Entry 1GO4 (X-ray diffraction, 2.05 A resolution); this record covers chains B and E of the 8 polymer chains in the assembly.

== Chain B ==
Name: Mitotic spindle assembly checkpoint protein MAD2A
From: Homo sapiens
UniProtKB: Q13257 (MD2L1_HUMAN); residues 1-205 here = UniProt positions 1-205
Amino-acid sequence (205 residues; numbered 1 to 205; the number before each row is that of its first residue):
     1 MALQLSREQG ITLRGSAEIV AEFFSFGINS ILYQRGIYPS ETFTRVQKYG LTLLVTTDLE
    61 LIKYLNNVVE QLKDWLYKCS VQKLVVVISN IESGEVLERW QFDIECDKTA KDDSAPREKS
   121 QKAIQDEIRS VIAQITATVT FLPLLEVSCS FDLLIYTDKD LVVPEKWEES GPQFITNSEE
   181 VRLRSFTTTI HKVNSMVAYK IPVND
Not modelled in the structure: 1-9, 205
Differences from the reference sequence: engineered mutation A133 (Arg in Q13257)
Curated features (UniProtKB/Swiss-Prot):
  - region: S195 to D205 (Required for assuming the closed conformation and for interaction with CDC20)
  - modified residue: A2 (N-acetylalanine), S6 (Phosphoserine), S130 (Phosphoserine), S170 (Phosphoserine), S178 (Phosphoserine), S185 (Phosphoserine), S195 (Phosphoserine)
  - mutagenesis: L13 (L13A: Leads to formation the closed conformation and homodimerization. Reduces binding to MAD1L1), W75 (W75A: Prevents interaction with CDC20 and leads to formation of the closed conformation; when associated with A-133), L153 (L153A: Leads to formation of the closed conformation; when associated with A-133), Y156 (Y156A: Leads to formation of the closed conformation; when associated with A-133), S170 (S170A: Reduces phosphorylation on serine residues; when associated with A-178. Abolishes phosphorylation on serine residues; when associated with A-178 and A-195 ...), S178 (S178A: Reduces phosphorylation on serine residues; when associated with A-170. Abolishes phosphorylation on serine residues; when associated with A-170 and A-195 ...), F186 (F186A: Prevents formation of the closed conformation and interaction with CDC20; when associated with A-133), T188 (T188A: Prevents formation of the closed conformation and interaction with CDC20; when associated with A-133), H191 (H191A: Prevents formation of the closed conformation and interaction with CDC20; when associated with A-133), S195 (S195A: Abolishes phosphorylation on serine residues; when associated with A-170 and A-178; S195D: Binds to the N and C-terminus of MAD1L1 ...), V197 (V197A: Prevents formation of the closed conformation and interaction with CDC20; when associated with A-133), Y199 (Y199A: Prevents formation of the closed conformation and interaction with CDC20; when associated with A-133)
Reported in the primary citation:
  - mutagenesis - R133A: unchanged binding to Mad1
  - mutagenesis - R133A: unchanged binding to Cdc20

== Chain E ==
Name: Mitotic spindle assembly checkpoint protein MAD1
From: Homo sapiens
UniProtKB: Q9Y6D9 (MD1L1_HUMAN), isoform Q9Y6D9-3; residues 485-584 here correspond to UniProt positions 393-492 (UniProt number = residue number - 92)
Amino-acid sequence (100 residues; row label = number of the first residue in the row):
   485 SSAEQSFLFS REEADTLRLK VEELEGERSR LEEEKRMLEA QLERRALQGD YDQSRTKVLH
   545 MSLNPTSVAR QRLREDHSQL QAECERLRGL LRAMERGGTV
Not modelled in the structure: 485-492, 580-584
Reported in the primary citation:
  - conformationally variable residues (loop rearrangement): L531 to R539

== How chain B and chain E interact ==
Residue-residue contacts (8; chain B residue first):
  F174(B) - L531(E)  hydrophobic
  T176(B) - L531(E)
  T176(B) - D534(E)
  T176(B) - Y535(E)
  N177(B) - Y535(E)
  E179(B) - Q537(E)
  I201(B) - Y535(E)  hydrophobic
  I201(B) - Q537(E)
Also at the interface, not in a pair above, chain E (6 interface residues in all): A530, G533
From the paper, about this interface:
  - hot spots on chain E (mutagenesis) - K541A, P549A: abolished binding to Mitotic spindle assembly checkpoint protein MAD2A (chain B)
  - hot spots on chain E (mutagenesis) - L543A, M545A: decreased binding to Mitotic spindle assembly checkpoint protein MAD2A (chain B)

== In short ==
Chain B and chain E form an interface of 5 and 6 residues respectively. Curated annotation (UniProt) lists 12
mutagenesis sites on chain B. The paper reports that K541A and P549A of chain E abolish binding to Mitotic
spindle assembly checkpoint protein MAD2A (chain B); conformational variability at L531(E); 5 substitutions
were tested in all.
Chain B is Mitotic spindle assembly checkpoint protein MAD2A and chain E is Mitotic spindle assembly
checkpoint protein MAD1, both from Homo sapiens; the structure, Crystal structure of Mad1-Mad2 reveals a
conserved Mad2 binding motif in Mad1 and Cdc20, was determined by X-ray diffraction.
